Entry 1L7D (X-ray diffraction, 1.81 A resolution); this record covers chains A and B.

== Chain A ==
Molecule: nicotinamide nucleotide Transhydrogenase, subunit alpha 1
Source organism: Rhodospirillum rubrum
Notes: EC 1.6.1.1
Reference sequence: Q60164 (PNTAA_RHORU); numbering as in UniProt (aligned over 1-384)
Sequence (384 residues; numbered 1 to 384; the number before each row is that of its first residue):
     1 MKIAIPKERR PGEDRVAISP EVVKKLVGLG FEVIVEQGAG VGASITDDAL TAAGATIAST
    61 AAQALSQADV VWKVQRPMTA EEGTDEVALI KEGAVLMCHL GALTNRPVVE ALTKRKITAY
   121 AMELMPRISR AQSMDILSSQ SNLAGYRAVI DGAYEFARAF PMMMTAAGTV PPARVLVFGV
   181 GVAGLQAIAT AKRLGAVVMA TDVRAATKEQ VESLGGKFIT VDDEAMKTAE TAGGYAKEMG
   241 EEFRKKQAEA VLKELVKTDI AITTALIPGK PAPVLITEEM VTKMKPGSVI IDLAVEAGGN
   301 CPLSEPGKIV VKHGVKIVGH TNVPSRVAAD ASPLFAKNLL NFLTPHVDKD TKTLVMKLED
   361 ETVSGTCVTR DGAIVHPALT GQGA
Unresolved in the structure: 222-244, 378-384

== Chain B ==
Molecule: nicotinamide nucleotide Transhydrogenase, subunit alpha 1
Source organism: Rhodospirillum rubrum
Notes: EC 1.6.1.1
Reference sequence: Q60164 (PNTAA_RHORU); residues 401-784 here correspond to UniProt positions 1-384 (UniProt number = residue number - 400)
Sequence (384 residues; numbered 401 to 784; the number before each row is that of its first residue):
   401 MKIAIPKERR PGEDRVAISP EVVKKLVGLG FEVIVEQGAG VGASITDDAL TAAGATIAST
   461 AAQALSQADV VWKVQRPMTA EEGTDEVALI KEGAVLMCHL GALTNRPVVE ALTKRKITAY
   521 AMELMPRISR AQSMDILSSQ SNLAGYRAVI DGAYEFARAF PMMMTAAGTV PPARVLVFGV
   581 GVAGLQAIAT AKRLGAVVMA TDVRAATKEQ VESLGGKFIT VDDEAMKTAE TAGGYAKEMG
   641 EEFRKKQAEA VLKELVKTDI AITTALIPGK PAPVLITEEM VTKMKPGSVI IDLAVEAGGN
   701 CPLSEPGKIV VKHGVKIVGH TNVPSRVAAD ASPLFAKNLL NFLTPHVDKD TKTLVMKLED
   761 ETVSGTCVTR DGAIVHPALT GQGA
Unresolved in the structure: 621-645, 784

== How chain A and chain B interact ==
Residue-residue contacts - 69 pairs, chain A then chain B:
  Ser44(A) - Pro686(B)
  Ser44(A) - Gly687(B)
  Gln132(A) - Ala566(B)
  Ser133(A) - Ala566(B)
  Asn142(A) - Met563(B)
  Leu143(A) - Met563(B)  hydrophobic
  Tyr146(A) - Ala559(B)  hydrophobic
  Tyr146(A) - Phe560(B)  hydrogen bond (side chain-backbone)
  Tyr146(A) - Pro561(B)
  Arg147(A) - Ala553(B)  hydrogen bond (side chain-backbone)
  Arg147(A) - Tyr554(B)  hydrogen bond (side chain-backbone)
  Arg147(A) - Phe556(B)  hydrogen bond (side chain-backbone)
  Ile150(A) - Ala553(B)
  Ile150(A) - Tyr554(B)  hydrophobic
  Asp151(A) - Tyr554(B)
  Ala153(A) - Arg547(B)  hydrogen bond (backbone-side chain)
  Ala153(A) - Ile550(B)
  Tyr154(A) - Arg547(B)  hydrogen bond (backbone-side chain)
  Tyr154(A) - Ile550(B)  hydrophobic
  Tyr154(A) - Asp551(B)
  Tyr154(A) - Tyr554(B)  hydrophobic
  Tyr154(A) - Arg726(B)  hydrogen bond
  Phe156(A) - Arg547(B)
  Ala157(A) - Val727(B)
  Ala157(A) - Ala728(B)
  Ala157(A) - Ala729(B)  hydrogen bond (backbone-backbone)
  Ala157(A) - Asp730(B)
  Arg158(A) - Val727(B)
  Arg158(A) - Ala729(B)
  Arg158(A) - Asp730(B)  salt bridge
  Ala159(A) - Tyr546(B)  hydrophobic
  Ala159(A) - Asp730(B)  hydrogen bond (backbone-side chain)
  Phe160(A) - Tyr546(B)  hydrogen bond (backbone-side chain)
  Pro161(A) - Tyr546(B)
  Pro161(A) - Arg593(B)
  Met163(A) - Asn542(B)
  Met163(A) - Gln586(B)
  Thr165(A) - Asn542(B)
  Ala166(A) - Gln532(B)
  Ala166(A) - Ser533(B)
  Ala167(A) - Leu734(B)  hydrophobic
  Ala167(A) - Lys737(B)
  Ala167(A) - Asn738(B)
  Val170(A) - Asp730(B)
  Val170(A) - Leu734(B)  hydrophobic
  Arg193(A) - Pro561(B)
  Arg193(A) - Arg593(B)
  Arg193(A) - Leu594(B)
  Leu194(A) - Arg593(B)
  Leu194(A) - Leu594(B)  hydrophobic
  Pro286(A) - Ser444(B)
  Pro286(A) - Thr446(B)
  Gly287(A) - Ser444(B)
  Arg326(A) - Tyr554(B)  hydrogen bond
  Arg326(A) - Ala557(B)
  Val327(A) - Ala557(B)
  Val327(A) - Ala559(B)
  Ala328(A) - Ala557(B)  hydrogen bond (backbone-backbone)
  Ala329(A) - Ala557(B)  hydrogen bond (backbone-backbone)
  Ala329(A) - Arg558(B)
  Asp330(A) - Ala557(B)
  Asp330(A) - Arg558(B)  salt bridge
  Asp330(A) - Ala559(B)  hydrogen bond (side chain-backbone)
  Asp330(A) - Val570(B)
  Asp330(A) - Pro571(B)
  Leu334(A) - Ala567(B)
  Leu334(A) - Val570(B)  hydrophobic
  Lys337(A) - Ala567(B)
  Asn338(A) - Ala567(B)
Interface residues without a listed pair, chain A (43 interface residues in all): Thr46, Ser139, Gly168, Thr169, Gln186, Thr190, Gly195, His320, Asn341
Interface residues without a listed pair, chain B (40 interface residues in all): Leu543, Thr565, Gly568, Thr590, His720

== Summary ==
Chain A and chain B form an interface of 43 and 40 residues respectively, with 14 hydrogen bonds and 2 salt
bridges. Polar pairs include Arg158(A)-Asp730(B), Asp330(A)-Arg558(B) and Tyr146(A)-Phe560(B).
Both chains are nicotinamide nucleotide Transhydrogenase, subunit alpha 1 (Rhodospirillum rubrum). Entry 1L7D
(Crystal Structure of R. rubrum Transhydrogenase Domain I without Bound NAD(H)) was determined by X-ray
diffraction.
